PDB entry 5VVK | X-ray diffraction, 2.90 A resolution | chains A and B of the 10 polymer chains in the assembly

# Chain A (and B)
Name: CRISPR-associated endonuclease Cas1
From: Escherichia coli (strain K12)
Notes: EC 3.1.-.-; chain B of this document is another copy of the same molecule, construct and numbering; everything in this record applies to it too
Reference sequence: Q46896 (CAS1_ECOLI); numbering as in UniProt (aligned over 1-305)
Sequence (308 residues; row label = number of the first residue in the row; numbers below 1 keep their minus sign (Ser-2 is residue -2)):
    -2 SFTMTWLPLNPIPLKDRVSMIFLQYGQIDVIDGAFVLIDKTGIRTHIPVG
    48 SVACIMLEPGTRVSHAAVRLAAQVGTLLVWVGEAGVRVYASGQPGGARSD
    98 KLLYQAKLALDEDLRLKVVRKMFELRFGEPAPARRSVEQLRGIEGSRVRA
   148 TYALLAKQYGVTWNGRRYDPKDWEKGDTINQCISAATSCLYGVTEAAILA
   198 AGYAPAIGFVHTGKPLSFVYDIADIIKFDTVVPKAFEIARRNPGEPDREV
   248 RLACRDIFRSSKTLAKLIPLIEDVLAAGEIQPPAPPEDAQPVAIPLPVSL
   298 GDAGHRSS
Unresolved in the structure: -2 to 15, 282-305 (chain B: -2 to 3, 165-174, 277-305)
Construct notes: expression tag (-2 to 0)
What the authors report for this chain:
  - binding site for the 58-nt DNA strand: Ser143, Arg146
  - mutagenesis - R112E, R132A, R163A: abolished catalytic activity
  - mutagenesis - R112A, R131A, Q136A: decreased catalytic activity
  - mutagenesis - R138A: decreased catalytic activity on second-site integration
  - mutagenesis - R138A: increased catalytic activity on disintegration
  - binding site for the 58-nt DNA strand: Arg132, Arg138, Ser143, Arg146, Arg163
  - catalytic residues: Glu141 (proposed by the authors, not directly observed)

# How chain A and chain B interact
Pairs across the interface (78; chain A residue first):
  Gln24(A) - Arg59(B)  hydrogen bond
  Leu54(A) - His62(B)
  Glu55(A) - His62(B)
  Pro56(A) - His62(B)
  Thr58(A) - Ser61(B)
  Thr58(A) - His62(B)  hydrogen bond (backbone-backbone)
  Arg59(A) - Gln24(B)
  Arg59(A) - Ile25(B)
  Arg59(A) - Asp26(B)  salt bridge
  Arg59(A) - Arg59(B)  hydrogen bond (side chain-backbone)
  Arg59(A) - Val60(B)
  Arg59(A) - Ser61(B)
  Val60(A) - Arg59(B)
  Val60(A) - Val60(B)  hydrogen bond (backbone-backbone)
  His62(A) - Leu54(B)  hydrogen bond (side chain-backbone)
  His62(A) - Glu55(B)
  His62(A) - Pro56(B)
  His62(A) - Thr58(B)  hydrogen bond (backbone-backbone)
  His62(A) - Trp77(B)
  His62(A) - Val78(B)  hydrogen bond (side chain-backbone)
  His62(A) - Gly79(B)
  Val65(A) - Trp77(B)  hydrophobic
  Val65(A) - Tyr86(B)  hydrophobic
  Arg66(A) - Pro56(B)
  Arg66(A) - Val85(B)
  Ala69(A) - Val85(B)
  Ala69(A) - Tyr86(B)  hydrophobic
  Thr73(A) - Tyr86(B)  hydrogen bond (backbone-side chain)
  Leu74(A) - Tyr86(B)
  Leu75(A) - Tyr86(B)  hydrogen bond (backbone-side chain)
  Trp77(A) - His62(B)
  Trp77(A) - Val65(B)  hydrophobic
  Trp77(A) - Ser88(B)
  Val78(A) - His62(B)  hydrogen bond (backbone-side chain)
  Val85(A) - Pro91(B)
  Tyr86(A) - His62(B)
  Tyr86(A) - Arg66(B)
  Tyr86(A) - Ala69(B)
  Tyr86(A) - Pro91(B)
  Ala87(A) - Val65(B)  hydrophobic
  Ala87(A) - Ala69(B)  hydrophobic
  Ala87(A) - Gly89(B)
  Ser88(A) - Ser88(B)
  Ser88(A) - Gly89(B)
  Gly89(A) - Tyr86(B)
  Gly89(A) - Ala87(B)
  Gln90(A) - Arg84(B)
  Gln90(A) - Tyr86(B)
  Gln90(A) - Ala87(B)  hydrogen bond (backbone-backbone)
  Pro91(A) - Ala87(B)
  Pro91(A) - Gly89(B)
  Pro91(A) - Leu196(B)
  Pro91(A) - Pro202(B)
  Gly93(A) - Ala203(B)
  Ala94(A) - Ala203(B)
  Ala94(A) - Pro212(B)
  Ser96(A) - Ala203(B)
  Leu100(A) - Ala103(B)  hydrophobic
  Leu100(A) - Ala106(B)  hydrophobic
  Leu100(A) - Leu107(B)
  Leu100(A) - Ile204(B)  hydrophobic
  Ala103(A) - Ala103(B)  hydrophobic
  Lys104(A) - Leu107(B)
  Leu107(A) - Lys104(B)
  Leu107(A) - Leu107(B)  hydrophobic
  Glu192(A) - Pro91(B)
  Glu192(A) - Gly92(B)
  Leu196(A) - Pro91(B)  hydrophobic
  Ala201(A) - Leu99(B)  hydrophobic
  Pro202(A) - Pro91(B)
  Ala203(A) - Ala94(B)
  Ile204(A) - Leu99(B)  hydrophobic
  Ile204(A) - Leu100(B)  hydrophobic
  Gly210(A) - Arg95(B)
  Gly210(A) - Ser96(B)  hydrogen bond (backbone-side chain)
  Pro212(A) - Gly92(B)
  Pro212(A) - Ala94(B)
  Leu213(A) - Gly92(B)
Other interface residues (no listed pair), chain A (45 interface residues in all): Asp26, Gly57, Ser61, Gly92, Leu99, Lys211
Other interface residues (no listed pair), chain B (44 interface residues in all): Gly57, Leu74, Gln90, Glu192, Ala201

# Overview
Chain A and chain B form an interface of 45 and 44 residues respectively; the contacts include 12 hydrogen
bonds and 1 salt bridge. Polar pairs include Arg59(A)-Asp26(B), Gln24(A)-Arg59(B) and Arg59(A)-Arg59(B). From
the paper: the catalytic residue Glu141(A); R112E, R132A and R163A of chain A abolish catalytic activity; 7
substitutions were tested in all.
Chain A and chain B are both CRISPR-associated endonuclease Cas1 (Escherichia coli (strain K12)); the
structure, Cas1-Cas2 bound to full-site mimic, was determined by X-ray diffraction (same publication as 5VVJ,
5VVL and 5WFE).
